Entry 7NG4 (electron microscopy, 4.40 A resolution (low resolution: residue-level contacts below are approximate; hydrogen-bond / salt-bridge calls are withheld)); this record covers chains A and C of the 7 polymer chains in the assembly.

== Chain A (and C) ==
Name: Lon protease homolog, mitochondrial
Organism: Homo sapiens
Notes: EC 3.4.21.53; chain C of this document is another copy of the same molecule, construct and numbering; everything in this record applies to it too
UniProt: P36776 (LONM_HUMAN); numbering as in UniProt (aligned over 115-959)
Chain sequence (853 residues; each row starts with the number of its first residue):
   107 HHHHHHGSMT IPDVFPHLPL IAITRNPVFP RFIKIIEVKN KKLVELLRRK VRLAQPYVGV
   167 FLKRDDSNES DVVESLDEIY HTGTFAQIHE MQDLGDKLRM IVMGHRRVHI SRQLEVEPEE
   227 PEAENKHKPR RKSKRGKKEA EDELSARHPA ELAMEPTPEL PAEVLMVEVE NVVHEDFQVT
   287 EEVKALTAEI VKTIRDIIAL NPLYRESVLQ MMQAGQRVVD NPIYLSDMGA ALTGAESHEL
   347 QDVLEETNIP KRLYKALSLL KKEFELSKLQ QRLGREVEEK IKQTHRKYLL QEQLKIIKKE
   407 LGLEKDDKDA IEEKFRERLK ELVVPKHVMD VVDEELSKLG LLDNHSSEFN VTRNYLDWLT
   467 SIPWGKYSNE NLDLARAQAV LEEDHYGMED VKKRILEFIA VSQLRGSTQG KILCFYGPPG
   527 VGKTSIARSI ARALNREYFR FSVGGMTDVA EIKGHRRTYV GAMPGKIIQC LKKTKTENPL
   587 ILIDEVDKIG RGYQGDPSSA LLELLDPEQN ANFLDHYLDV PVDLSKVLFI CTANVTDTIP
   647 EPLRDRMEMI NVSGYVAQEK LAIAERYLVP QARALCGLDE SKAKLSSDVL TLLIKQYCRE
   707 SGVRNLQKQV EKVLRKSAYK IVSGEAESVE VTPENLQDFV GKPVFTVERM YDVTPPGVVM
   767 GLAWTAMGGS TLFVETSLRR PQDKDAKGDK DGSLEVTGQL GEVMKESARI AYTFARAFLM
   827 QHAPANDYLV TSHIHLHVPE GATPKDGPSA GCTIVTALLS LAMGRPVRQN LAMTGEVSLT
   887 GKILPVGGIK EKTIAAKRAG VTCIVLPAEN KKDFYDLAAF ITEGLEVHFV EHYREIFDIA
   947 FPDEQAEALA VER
Not modelled in the structure: 107-122, 222-271, 949-959
Sequence notes: expression tag (107-114)
Swiss-Prot annotation at these positions:
  - active site: S855, K898
  - binding site (ATP): G523 to T530
  - natural variant: E476 (E476A: In CODASS), S631 (S631Y: In CODASS), A670 (A670V: In CODASS), R672 (R672C: In CODASS), P676 (P676S: In CODASS), R679 (R679H: In CODASS), R721 (R721G: In CODASS), A724 (A724V: In CODASS), P749 (P749S: In CODASS), G767 (G767E: In CODASS), I927 (deletion: In CODASS)
  - mutagenesis: K529 (K529R: Abolishes ATPase activity, and presumably ATP-driven protein unfolding, but does not block access to the proteolytic active site or prevent a substrate from binding to it), W770 (W770A: Has low basal, but normal stimulated ATPase activity, and retains peptidase activity; W770P: Has normal basal, but low stimulated ATPase activity, and abolishes peptidase activity), S855 (S855A: Lacks both ATPase and protease activity, but retains DNA binding activity), T880 (T880V: Enhances the basal, but not the stimulated ATPase activity), G893 (G893A: Has low basal, but normal stimulated ATPase activity, and retains peptidase activity; G893P: Has normal basal, but low stimulated ATPase activity, and abolishes peptidase activity), G894 (G894A/S: Enhances the basal, but not the stimulated ATPase activity, and retains peptidase activity; G894P: Enhances the basal, but not the stimulated ATPase activity, and abolishes peptidase activity)
Bound ions: Mg2+: T530 (together with ATP)
Ligand contacts: ATP (adenosine-5'-triphosphate): D490, H491, Y492, M494, P524, P525, G526, V527, G528, K529, T530, S531, N640, Y661, I669, Y673, V709, R710, Q713
From the paper describing this entry:
  - mutagenesis - K529R, E591Q, T803V, E812A, S855A: abolished catalytic activity (proteolytic activity)
  - mutagenesis - S855A: unchanged catalytic activity (ATPase activity)
  - catalytic residues: T803, H841, H843, S855
  - catalytic residues: E801, R815, K898 (proposed by the authors, not directly observed)
  - mutagenesis - T803V: decreased catalytic activity on ATPase
  - mutagenesis - H841F, H843F: abolished catalytic activity on proteolytically
  - mutagenesis - E801A: decreased catalytic activity (protease activity)
  - mutagenesis - E801A, E812A: decreased catalytic activity (ATPase activity)
  - mutagenesis - K529R, E591Q: abolished catalytic activity on ATPase

== Interface between chain A and chain C ==
Pairs across the interface - 6 pairs, chain A then chain C:
  L379(A) - I403(C)
  L379(A) - E406(C)
  V383(A) - E398(C)
  V383(A) - I402(C)
  E384(A) - L395(C)
  I387(A) - E398(C)
Also at the interface, not in a pair above, chain A (5 interface residues in all): G380
Also at the interface, not in a pair above, chain C (6 interface residues in all): Q399

== Overview ==
Chain A and chain C form an interface of 5 and 6 residues respectively. Chain A binds ATP. From the paper:
catalytic residues T803(A), H841(A) and H843(A) among others; K529R, E591Q and T803V of chain A, among others,
abolish catalytic activity (proteolytic activity); 8 substitutions were tested in all.
Chain A and chain C are both Lon protease homolog, mitochondrial (Homo sapiens); the structure, P1b-state of
wild type human mitochondrial LONP1 protease with bound endogenous substrate protein and in presence ..., was
determined by electron microscopy (same publication as 7NFY, 7NG5, 7NGC and 7NGF).
